PDB entry 6FVV | electron microscopy, 5.40 A resolution (low resolution: residue-level contacts below are approximate; hydrogen-bond / salt-bridge calls are withheld) | chains Z and I of the 47 polymer chains in the assembly

# Chain Z
Name: 26S proteasome regulatory subunit RPN1
From: Saccharomyces cerevisiae (strain ATCC 204508 / S288c)
UniProtKB: P38764 (RPN1_YEAST); numbering as in UniProt (aligned over 1-970)
Sequence (970 residues; numbered 1 to 970; the number before each row is that of its first residue):
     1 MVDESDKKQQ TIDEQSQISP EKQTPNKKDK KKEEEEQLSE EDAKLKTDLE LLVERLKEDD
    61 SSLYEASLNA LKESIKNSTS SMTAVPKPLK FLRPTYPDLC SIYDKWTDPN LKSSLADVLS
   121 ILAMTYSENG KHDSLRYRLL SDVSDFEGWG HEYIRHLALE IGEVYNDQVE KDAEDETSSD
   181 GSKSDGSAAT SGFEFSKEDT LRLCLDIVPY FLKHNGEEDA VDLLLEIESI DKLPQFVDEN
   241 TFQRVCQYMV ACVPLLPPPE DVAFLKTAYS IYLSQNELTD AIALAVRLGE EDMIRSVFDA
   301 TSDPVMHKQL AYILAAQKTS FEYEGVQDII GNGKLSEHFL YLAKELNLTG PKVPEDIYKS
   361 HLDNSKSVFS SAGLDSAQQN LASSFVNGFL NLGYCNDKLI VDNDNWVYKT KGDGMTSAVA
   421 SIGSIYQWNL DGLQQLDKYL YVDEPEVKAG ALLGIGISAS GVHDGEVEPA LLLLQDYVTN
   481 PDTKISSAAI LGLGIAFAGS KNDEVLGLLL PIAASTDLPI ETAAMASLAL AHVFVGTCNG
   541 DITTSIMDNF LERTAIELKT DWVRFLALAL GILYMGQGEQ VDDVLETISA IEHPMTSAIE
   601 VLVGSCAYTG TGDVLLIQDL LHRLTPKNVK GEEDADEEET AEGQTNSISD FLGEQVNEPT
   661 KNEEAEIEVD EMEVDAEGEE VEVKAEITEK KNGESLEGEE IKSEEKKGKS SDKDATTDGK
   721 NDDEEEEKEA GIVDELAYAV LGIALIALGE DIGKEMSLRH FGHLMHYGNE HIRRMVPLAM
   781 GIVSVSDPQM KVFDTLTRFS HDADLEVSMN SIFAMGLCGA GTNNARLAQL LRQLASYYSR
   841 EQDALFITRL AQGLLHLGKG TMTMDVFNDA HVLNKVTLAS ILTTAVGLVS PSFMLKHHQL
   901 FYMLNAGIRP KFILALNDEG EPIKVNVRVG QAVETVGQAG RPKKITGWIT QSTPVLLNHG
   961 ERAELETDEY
Disordered / not traced: 636-699

# Chain I
Name: 26S proteasome regulatory subunit 4 homolog
From: Saccharomyces cerevisiae (strain ATCC 204508 / S288c)
UniProtKB: P40327 (PRS4_YEAST); residues 53-437 here = UniProt positions 53-437
Sequence (385 residues; each row starts with the number of its first residue):
    53 TRCKLKLLRM ERIKDHLLLE EEFVSNSEIL KPFEKKQEEE KKQLEEIRGN PLSIGTLEEI
   113 IDDDHAIVTS PTMPDYYVSI LSFVDKELLE PGCSVLLHHK TMSIVGVLQD DADPMVSVMK
   173 MDKSPTESYS DIGGLESQIQ EIKESVELPL THPELYEEMG IKPPKGVILY GAPGTGKTLL
   233 AKAVANQTSA TFLRIVGSEL IQKYLGDGPR LCRQIFKVAG ENAPSIVFID EIDAIGTKRY
   293 DSNSGGEREI QRTMLELLNQ LDGFDDRGDV KVIMATNKIE TLDPALIRPG RIDRKILFEN
   353 PDLSTKKKIL GIHTSKMNLS EDVNLETLVT TKDDLSGADI QAMCTEAGLL ALRERRMQVT
   413 AEDFKQAKER VMKNKVEENL EGLYL
Metal / ion sites: Mg2+: Thr230 (together with ATP)
Ligand contacts: ATP (adenosine-5'-triphosphate): Asp183, Ile184, Gly185, Ala224, Pro225, Gly226, Thr227, Gly228, Lys229, Thr230, Leu231, Asn329, Ile361, His365, Gly389, Ala390, Gln393
Swiss-Prot annotation at these positions:
  - binding site (ATP): Gly223 to Thr230
  - cross-link (Glycyl lysine isopeptide (Lys-Gly)): Lys234 (interchain with G-Cter in ubiquitin), Lys255 (interchain with G-Cter in ubiquitin), Lys290 (interchain with G-Cter in ubiquitin)
  - mutagenesis: Lys229 (K229Q: 73% loss of ATPase activity)
Reported in the primary citation:
  - mutagenesis - R407C: unchanged growth

# Interface between chain Z and chain I
Contacting residue pairs - 81 pairs, chain Z then chain I:
  Leu205(Z) - Thr53(I)
  Asp206(Z) - Thr53(I)
  Pro209(Z) - Arg54(I)
  Lys213(Z) - Arg61(I)
  Gln243(Z) - Arg54(I)
  Arg244(Z) - Arg54(I)
  Gln247(Z) - Arg54(I)
  Gln247(Z) - Cys55(I)
  Gln247(Z) - Lys58(I)
  Tyr248(Z) - Arg54(I)
  Ala251(Z) - Arg54(I)
  Ala251(Z) - Lys58(I)
  Pro254(Z) - Arg61(I)
  Leu255(Z) - Arg61(I)
  Ser365(Z) - Glu206(I)
  Lys366(Z) - Glu210(I)
  Val368(Z) - Glu206(I)
  Asp613(Z) - Ile65(I)
  Leu616(Z) - Leu69(I)
  Leu620(Z) - Glu72(I)
  Leu624(Z) - Glu80(I)
  Asp723(Z) - Met62(I)
  Glu724(Z) - Met62(I)
  Glu724(Z) - Lys66(I)
  Glu727(Z) - Met62(I)
  Lys728(Z) - Lys58(I)
  Lys728(Z) - Leu60(I)
  Lys728(Z) - Arg61(I)
  Lys728(Z) - Met62(I)
  Lys728(Z) - Glu63(I)
  Lys728(Z) - Arg64(I)
  Lys728(Z) - Ile65(I)
  Lys728(Z) - Lys66(I)
  Glu729(Z) - Lys58(I)
  Glu729(Z) - Met62(I)
  Ala730(Z) - Leu59(I)
  Ala730(Z) - Met62(I)
  Gly731(Z) - Met62(I)
  Gly731(Z) - Lys66(I)
  Asp734(Z) - Lys66(I)
  Asp734(Z) - Asp67(I)
  Asp734(Z) - Leu70(I)
  Glu735(Z) - Lys66(I)
  Ala737(Z) - Leu70(I)
  Tyr738(Z) - Ile65(I)
  Tyr738(Z) - Lys66(I)
  Tyr738(Z) - Asp67(I)
  Tyr738(Z) - His68(I)
  Tyr738(Z) - Leu69(I)
  Tyr738(Z) - Leu70(I)
  Tyr738(Z) - Glu73(I)
  Leu741(Z) - Leu70(I)
  Leu741(Z) - Glu73(I)
  Leu741(Z) - Glu74(I)
  Leu741(Z) - Ser77(I)
  Gly742(Z) - Glu73(I)
  Ala744(Z) - Ile81(I)
  Leu745(Z) - Ser77(I)
  Leu745(Z) - Glu80(I)
  Leu745(Z) - Ile81(I)
  Leu748(Z) - Ile81(I)
  Leu748(Z) - Gln89(I)
  Arg774(Z) - Thr243(I)
  Met809(Z) - Ser241(I)
  Met809(Z) - Ala242(I)
  Met809(Z) - Ala275(I)
  Met809(Z) - Pro276(I)
  Asn810(Z) - Asn274(I)
  Asn810(Z) - Ala275(I)
  Phe813(Z) - Gly272(I)
  Phe813(Z) - Glu273(I)
  Asp843(Z) - His204(I)
  Asp843(Z) - Glu206(I)
  Ala915(Z) - Cys55(I)
  Leu916(Z) - Cys55(I)
  Leu916(Z) - Lys58(I)
  Asn917(Z) - Lys58(I)
  Asp918(Z) - Cys55(I)
  Asp918(Z) - Lys58(I)
  Asp918(Z) - Leu59(I)
  Val927(Z) - Tyr181(I)
Also at the interface, not in a pair above, chain Z (51 interface residues in all): Val250, Lys627, Lys720, Glu726, Ile732, Leu805, Thr822
Also at the interface, not in a pair above, chain I (38 interface residues in all): Glu139, Asp174, Thr203

# Overview
Chain Z and chain I form an interface of 51 and 38 residues respectively. Chain I binds ATP. From UniProt: 8
ATP-binding residues and one mutagenesis site on chain I. The paper reports that R407C of chain I leaves
growth unchanged.
Chain Z is 26S proteasome regulatory subunit RPN1 and chain I is 26S proteasome regulatory subunit 4 homolog,
both from Saccharomyces cerevisiae (strain ATCC 204508 / S288c); the structure, 26S proteasome, s3 state, was
determined by electron microscopy together with 6FVW, 6FVT, 6FVU, 6FVX and 6FVY from the same study.
